PDB entry 7MRR | X-ray diffraction, 2.32 A resolution | chains A and B

[Chain A]
Name: 3C-like proteinase
Source organism: Severe acute respiratory syndrome coronavirus 2
Notes: EC 3.4.22.69
UniProt: P0DTD1 (R1AB_SARS2); residues 1-306 here correspond to UniProt positions 3264-3569 (UniProt number = residue number + 3263)
Sequence (306 residues; each row starts with the number of its first residue):
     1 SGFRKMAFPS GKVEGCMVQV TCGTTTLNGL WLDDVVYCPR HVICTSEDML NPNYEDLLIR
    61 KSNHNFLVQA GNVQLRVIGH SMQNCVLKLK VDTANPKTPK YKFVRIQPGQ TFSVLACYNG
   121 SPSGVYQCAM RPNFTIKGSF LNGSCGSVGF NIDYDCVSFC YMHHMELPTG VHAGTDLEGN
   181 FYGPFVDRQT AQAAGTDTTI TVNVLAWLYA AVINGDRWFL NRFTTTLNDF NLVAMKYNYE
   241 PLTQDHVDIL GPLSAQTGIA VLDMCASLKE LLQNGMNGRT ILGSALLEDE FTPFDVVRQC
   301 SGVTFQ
Swiss-Prot annotation at these positions:
  - active site: His41 (For 3CL-PRO activity), Cys145 (Nucleophile)
  - site: Gln306 (Cleavage)
  - cross-link (Glycyl lysine isopeptide (Lys-Gly)): Lys5 (interchain with G-Cter in ubiquitin), Lys90 (interchain with G-Cter in ubiquitin)
Reported in the primary citation:
  - binding site for Leupeptin (chain B): Asn142, Cys145, Glu166, Gln189
  - catalytic residues: Cys145

[Chain B]
Name: Leupeptin
Sequence (4 residues; numbered 1 to 4; the number before each row is that of its first residue):
     1 XLLX
Modified positions: ACE (acetyl group) at position 1; AR7 (amino{[(4S)-4-amino-5,5-dihydroxypentyl]amino}methaniminium) at position 4

[Interface between chain A and chain B]
Residue-residue contacts (18; chain A residue first):
  His41(A) with Leu3(B); AR7_4(B)
  Met49(A) with Leu3(B), hydrophobic
  Leu141(A) with AR7_4(B)
  Asn142(A) with AR7_4(B)
  Gly143(A) with AR7_4(B)
  Cys145(A) with AR7_4(B), covalent bond
  His163(A) with AR7_4(B)
  His164(A) with Leu3(B); AR7_4(B), hydrogen bond (backbone-backbone)
  Met165(A) with Leu2(B); Leu3(B), hydrophobic
  Glu166(A) with ACE_1(B); Leu2(B), hydrogen bond (backbone-backbone); AR7_4(B)
  Asp187(A) with Leu3(B)
  Gln189(A) with ACE_1(B)
  Thr190(A) with ACE_1(B)
Interface residues without a listed pair, chain A (18 interface residues in all): Tyr54, Phe140, Ser144, Arg188, Gln192

[Overview]
18 residues of chain A face 4 of chain B across their interface, with 1 covalent bond and 2 hydrogen bonds.
Main-chain hydrogen bonds include His164(A)-AR7_4(B) and Glu166(A)-Leu2(B). From the paper: the catalytic
residue Cys145(A); a binding site for Leupeptin (chain B) at Asn142(A), Cys145(A) and Glu166(A) among others.
Here chain A is 3C-like proteinase (Severe acute respiratory syndrome coronavirus 2) and chain B is Leupeptin.
Entry 7MRR (Crystal Structure of SARS-CoV-2 Main Protease (3CLpro/Mpro) in Complex with Covalent Inhibitor
Leupeptin) was determined by X-ray diffraction.
